9J7B - chains P and R of the 11 polymer chains in the assembly; structure by electron microscopy, 4.12 A resolution (low resolution: residue-level contacts below are approximate; hydrogen-bond / salt-bridge calls are withheld).

[Chain P]
Protein: Protein fem-1 homolog B
Source organism: Homo sapiens
UniProtKB: Q9UK73 (FEM1B_HUMAN); numbering as in UniProt (aligned over 1-627)
Amino-acid sequence (627 residues; row label = number of the first residue in the row):
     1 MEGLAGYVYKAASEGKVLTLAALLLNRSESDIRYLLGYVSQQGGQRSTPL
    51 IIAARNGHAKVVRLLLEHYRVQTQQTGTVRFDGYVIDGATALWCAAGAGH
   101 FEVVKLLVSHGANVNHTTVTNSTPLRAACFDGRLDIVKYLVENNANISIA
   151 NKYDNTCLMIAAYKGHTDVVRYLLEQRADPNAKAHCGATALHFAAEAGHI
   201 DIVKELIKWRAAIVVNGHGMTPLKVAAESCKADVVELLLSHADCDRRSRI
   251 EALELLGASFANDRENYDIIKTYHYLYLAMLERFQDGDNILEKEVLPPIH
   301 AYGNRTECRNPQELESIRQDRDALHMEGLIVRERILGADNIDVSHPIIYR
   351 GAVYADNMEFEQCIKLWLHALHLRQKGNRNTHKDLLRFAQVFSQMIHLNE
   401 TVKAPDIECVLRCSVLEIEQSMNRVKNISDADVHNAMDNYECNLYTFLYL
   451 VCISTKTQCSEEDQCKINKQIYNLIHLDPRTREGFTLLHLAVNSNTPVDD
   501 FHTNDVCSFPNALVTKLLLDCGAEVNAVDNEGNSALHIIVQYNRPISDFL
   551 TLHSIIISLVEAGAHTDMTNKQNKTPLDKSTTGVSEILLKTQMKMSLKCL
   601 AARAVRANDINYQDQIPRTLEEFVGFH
Disordered / not traced: 563-627
Swiss-Prot annotation at these positions:
  - binding site (Zn(2+)): His-185, Cys-186, His-218
  - site: Asp-342, Val-343 (Cleavage)

[Chain R]
Protein: Poly-UNK
Source organism: Homo sapiens
Amino-acid sequence (9 residues; row label = number of the first residue in the row; X marks 9 residues of unknown identity (built as UNK)):
     1 XXXXXXXXX

[Interface between chain P and chain R]
Chain P residues in contact with chain R, 8 residues: His-345, Ile-348, Ala-352, Ala-355, Asp-356, Arg-387, Phe-501, His-502

[In short]
No residue of chain P is in contact with chain R. Curated annotation (UniProt) lists 3 Zn2+-binding residues
on chain P.
Here chain P is Protein fem-1 homolog B and chain R is Poly-UNK, both from Homo sapiens. Entry 9J7B (local
refinement of FEM1B bound with TOM20(tetramer)) was determined by electron microscopy, deposited together with
9J7A, 9JCE and 9LKX.
